PDB entry 7MKH | electron microscopy, 3.30 A resolution | chains B and D of the 10 polymer chains in the assembly

# Chain B (and D)
Name: Isoform Tau-F of Microtubule-associated protein tau
Organism: Homo sapiens
Notes: chain D of this document is another copy of the same molecule, construct and numbering; everything in this record applies to it too
Reference sequence: P10636-8 (TAU-8_HUMAN); numbering as in UniProt (aligned over 1-441)
Amino-acid sequence (441 residues; each row starts with the number of its first residue):
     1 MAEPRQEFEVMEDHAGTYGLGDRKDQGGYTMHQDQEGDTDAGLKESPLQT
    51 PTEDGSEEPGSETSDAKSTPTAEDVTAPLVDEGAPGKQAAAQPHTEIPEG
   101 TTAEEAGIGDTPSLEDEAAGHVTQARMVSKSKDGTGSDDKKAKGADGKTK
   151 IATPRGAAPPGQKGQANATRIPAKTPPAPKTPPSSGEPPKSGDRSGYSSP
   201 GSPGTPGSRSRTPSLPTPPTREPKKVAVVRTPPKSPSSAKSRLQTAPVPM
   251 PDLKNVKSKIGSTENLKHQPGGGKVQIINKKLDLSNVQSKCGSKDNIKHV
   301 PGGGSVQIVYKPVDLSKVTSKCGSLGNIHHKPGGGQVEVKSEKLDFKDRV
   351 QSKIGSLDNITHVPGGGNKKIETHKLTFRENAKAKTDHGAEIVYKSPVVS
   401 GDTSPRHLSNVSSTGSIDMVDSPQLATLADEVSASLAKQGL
Disordered / not traced: 1-304, 380-441

# Chain B / chain D interface
Residue-residue contacts - 171 pairs, chain B then chain D:
  Ser305(B) with Ser305(D)
  Val306(B) with Ser305(D), hydrogen bond (backbone-backbone); Val306(D), hydrophobic; Gln307(D), hydrogen bond (backbone-backbone); Ile308(D), hydrophobic
  Gln307(B) with Gln307(D), hydrogen bond
  Ile308(B) with Gln307(D), hydrogen bond (backbone-backbone); Ile308(D), hydrophobic; Val309(D), hydrogen bond (backbone-backbone)
  Val309(B) with Val309(D)
  Tyr310(B) with Val309(D), hydrogen bond (backbone-backbone); Tyr310(D), hydrophobic; Lys311(D), hydrogen bond (backbone-backbone)
  Lys311(B) with Lys311(D)
  Pro312(B) with Pro312(D); Val313(D), hydrogen bond (backbone-backbone); Asp314(D)
  Val313(B) with Val313(D); Asp314(D)
  Asp314(B) with Val313(D); Asp314(D), hydrogen bond (backbone-side chain); Leu315(D)
  Leu315(B) with Leu315(D)
  Ser316(B) with Leu315(D), hydrogen bond (backbone-backbone); Ser316(D); Lys317(D), hydrogen bond (backbone-backbone)
  Lys317(B) with Lys317(D)
  Val318(B) with Lys317(D), hydrogen bond (backbone-backbone); Val318(D); Thr319(D), hydrogen bond (backbone-backbone)
  Thr319(B) with Thr319(D)
  Ser320(B) with Thr319(D), hydrogen bond (backbone-backbone); Ser320(D); Lys321(D), hydrogen bond (backbone-backbone)
  Lys321(B) with Lys321(D)
  Cys322(B) with Lys321(D), hydrogen bond (backbone-backbone); Cys322(D), hydrogen bond (backbone-side chain); Gly323(D), hydrogen bond (backbone-backbone)
  Gly323(B) with Cys322(D); Gly323(D), hydrogen bond (backbone-backbone); Ser324(D), hydrogen bond (backbone-backbone)
  Ser324(B) with Ser324(D)
  Leu325(B) with Ser324(D), hydrogen bond (backbone-backbone); Leu325(D), hydrogen bond (backbone-backbone)
  Gly326(B) with Leu325(D), hydrogen bond (backbone-backbone); Gly326(D)
  Asn327(B) with Gly326(D); Asn327(D), hydrogen bond (side chain-backbone)
  Ile328(B) with Asn327(D); Ile328(D); His329(D), hydrogen bond (backbone-backbone)
  His329(B) with His329(D)
  His330(B) with His329(D), hydrogen bond (backbone-backbone); His330(D); Lys331(D), hydrogen bond (backbone-backbone)
  Lys331(B) with Lys331(D)
  Pro332(B) with Pro332(D); Gly333(D), hydrogen bond (backbone-backbone)
  Gly333(B) with Gly333(D)
  Gly334(B) with Gly333(D), hydrogen bond (backbone-backbone)
  Gly335(B) with Gly335(D); Gln336(D), hydrogen bond (backbone-backbone)
  Gln336(B) with Gln336(D), hydrogen bond
  Val337(B) with Gln336(D), hydrogen bond (backbone-backbone); Val337(D); Glu338(D), hydrogen bond (backbone-backbone)
  Glu338(B) with Glu338(D)
  Val339(B) with Glu338(D), hydrogen bond (backbone-backbone); Val339(D); Lys340(D), hydrogen bond (backbone-backbone)
  Lys340(B) with Lys340(D)
  Ser341(B) with Lys340(D), hydrogen bond (backbone-backbone); Ser341(D)
  Glu342(B) with Ser341(D); Glu342(D), hydrogen bond (backbone-backbone); Lys343(D), hydrogen bond (backbone-backbone)
  Lys343(B) with Lys343(D)
  Leu344(B) with Lys343(D), hydrogen bond (backbone-backbone); Leu344(D); Asp345(D), hydrogen bond (backbone-backbone)
  Asp345(B) with Asp345(D)
  Phe346(B) with Asp345(D), hydrogen bond (backbone-backbone); Phe346(D); Lys347(D), hydrogen bond (backbone-backbone)
  Lys347(B) with Lys347(D); Val350(D)
  Asp348(B) with Lys347(D), hydrogen bond (backbone-backbone); Asp348(D), hydrogen bond (backbone-backbone)
  Arg349(B) with Asp348(D), hydrogen bond (backbone-backbone); Arg349(D), hydrogen bond (backbone-backbone)
  Val350(B) with Arg349(D), hydrogen bond (backbone-backbone); Val350(D); Gln351(D), hydrogen bond (backbone-backbone)
  Gln351(B) with Gln351(D), hydrogen bond
  Ser352(B) with Gln351(D), hydrogen bond (backbone-backbone); Ser352(D); Lys353(D), hydrogen bond (backbone-backbone)
  Lys353(B) with Lys353(D)
  Ile354(B) with Lys353(D), hydrogen bond (backbone-backbone); Ile354(D); Gly355(D), hydrogen bond (backbone-backbone)
  Gly355(B) with Val337(D); Gly355(D), hydrogen bond (backbone-backbone); Ser356(D), hydrogen bond (backbone-backbone)
  Ser356(B) with Ser356(D)
  Leu357(B) with Gly335(D); Gln336(D); Val337(D), hydrophobic; Ser356(D), hydrogen bond (backbone-backbone); Leu357(D), hydrophobic; Asp358(D); Asn359(D)
  Asp358(B) with Ser356(D); Leu357(D); Asp358(D), hydrogen bond (side chain-backbone)
  Asn359(B) with His330(D); Asp358(D); Asn359(D), hydrogen bond (backbone-side chain); Ile360(D), hydrogen bond (backbone-backbone)
  Ile360(B) with Ile360(D)
  Thr361(B) with His330(D), hydrogen bond; Ile360(D), hydrogen bond (backbone-backbone); Thr361(D); His362(D), hydrogen bond (backbone-backbone)
  His362(B) with His362(D)
  Val363(B) with His362(D), hydrogen bond (backbone-backbone); Val363(D); Pro364(D)
  Pro364(B) with Pro364(D)
  Gly365(B) with Ser320(D), hydrogen bond (backbone-side chain); Leu325(D); Pro364(D), hydrogen bond (backbone-backbone); Gly366(D)
  Gly366(B) with Ser320(D), hydrogen bond (backbone-side chain); Gly366(D); Gly367(D), hydrogen bond (backbone-backbone)
  Gly367(B) with Ser320(D); Gly367(D)
  Asn368(B) with Val318(D); Thr319(D); Gly367(D), hydrogen bond (backbone-backbone); Asn368(D), hydrogen bond; Lys369(D), hydrogen bond (backbone-backbone)
  Lys369(B) with Lys369(D)
  Lys370(B) with Ser316(D); Lys369(D), hydrogen bond (backbone-backbone); Lys370(D); Ile371(D), hydrogen bond (backbone-backbone)
  Ile371(B) with Ile371(D), hydrophobic
  Glu372(B) with Asp314(D); Ile371(D), hydrogen bond (backbone-backbone); Glu372(D); Thr373(D), hydrogen bond (backbone-backbone)
  Thr373(B) with Thr373(D)
  His374(B) with Tyr310(D); Asp314(D), salt bridge; Thr373(D), hydrogen bond (backbone-backbone); His374(D); Lys375(D), hydrogen bond (backbone-backbone)
  Lys375(B) with Lys375(D)
  Leu376(B) with Tyr310(D), hydrophobic; Lys375(D), hydrogen bond (backbone-backbone); Leu376(D); Thr377(D), hydrogen bond (backbone-backbone)
  Thr377(B) with Thr377(D); Arg379(D)
  Phe378(B) with Ile308(D), hydrophobic; Thr377(D), hydrogen bond (backbone-backbone); Phe378(D), hydrophobic; Arg379(D), hydrogen bond (backbone-backbone)
  Arg379(B) with Arg379(D)
Other interface residues (no listed pair), chain D (75 interface residues in all): Gly334, Gly365

# Summary
The chain B/chain D interface involves 75 residues from each chain, with 80 hydrogen bonds and 1 salt bridge.
Polar contacts include His374(B)-Asp314(D), Gln307(B)-Gln307(D) and Asp314(B)-Asp314(D).
Chain B and chain D are both Isoform Tau-F of Microtubule-associated protein tau (Homo sapiens); the
structure, Paired helical tau filament extracted from GSS Patient brain tissue | tau filament from Gerstmann
Straussler ..., was determined by electron microscopy together with 7MKF and 7MKG from the same study.
